PDB entry 3UI5 | X-ray diffraction, 1.40 A resolution | chain A

== Chain A ==
Molecule: Peptidyl-prolyl cis-trans isomerase NIMA-interacting 4
Source organism: Homo sapiens
Notes: EC 5.2.1.8
UniProtKB: Q9Y237 (PIN4_HUMAN); numbering as in UniProt (aligned over 36-131)
Chain sequence (101 residues; numbered -4 to 131; 35 numbers in that range are skipped by the numbering (no residue carries them; nothing is unmodelled there); the number before each row is that of its first residue; numbers below 1 keep their minus sign (Gly-4 is residue -4)):
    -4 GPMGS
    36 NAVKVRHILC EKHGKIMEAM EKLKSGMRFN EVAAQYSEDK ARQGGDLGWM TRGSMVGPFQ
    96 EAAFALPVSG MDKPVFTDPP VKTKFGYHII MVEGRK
Sequence notes: expression tag (-4 to 0)
Small-molecule neighbours: (4S,5S)-1,2-dithiane-4,5-diol (D1D): His42, Leu44, Asp74, Leu82, Met85, Ser89, Met90, Val91, Phe94, Phe120, His123

== Overview ==
Chain A binds (4S,5S)-1,2-dithiane-4,5-diol.
Chain A is Peptidyl-prolyl cis-trans isomerase NIMA-interacting 4 (Homo sapiens); the structure, Crystal
structure of human Parvulin 14, was determined by X-ray diffraction together with 3UI4 from the same study.
